2PO2 - chains A and B; structure by X-ray diffraction, 2.41 A resolution.

== Chain A ==
Name: Probable exosome complex exonuclease 1
From: Pyrococcus abyssi
Notes: EC 3.1.13.-
UniProt: Q9V119 (ECX1_PYRAB); residues 1-249 here = UniProt positions 1-249
Amino-acid sequence (249 residues; numbered 1 to 249; the number before each row is that of its first residue):
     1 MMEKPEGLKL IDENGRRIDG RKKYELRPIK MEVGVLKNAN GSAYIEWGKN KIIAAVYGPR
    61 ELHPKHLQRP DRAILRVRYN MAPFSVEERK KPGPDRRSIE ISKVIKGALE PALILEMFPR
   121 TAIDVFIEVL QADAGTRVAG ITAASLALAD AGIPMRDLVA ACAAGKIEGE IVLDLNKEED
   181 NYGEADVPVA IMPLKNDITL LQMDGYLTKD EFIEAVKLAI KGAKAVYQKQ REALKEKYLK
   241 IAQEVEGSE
Not modelled in the structure: 1-8, 245-249
Small-molecule neighbours: CDP (cytidine-5'-diphosphate): Tyr79, Val86, Glu87, Lys90, Arg97, Ile101, Ala132, Asp133, Ala134, Gly135, Thr136, Arg137, Lys177, Asp180, Asn181, Asp186
UniProt features mapped onto this chain:
  - mutagenesis: Arg89 (R89E: Does not affect ring assembly, but abolishes RNA degradation; when associated with E-91), Lys91 (K91E: Does not affect ring assembly, but abolishes RNA degradation; when associated with E-89), Arg137 (R137A: Decrease in activity), Asp186 (D186A: Abolishes RNA degradation), Asp204 (D204A: Decrease in activity)

== Chain B ==
Name: Probable exosome complex exonuclease 2
From: Pyrococcus abyssi
Notes: EC 3.1.13.-
UniProt: Q9V118 (ECX2_PYRAB); residue numbers follow UniProt; this construct covers 1-274
Amino-acid sequence (277 residues; row label = number of the first residue in the row; numbers below 1 keep their minus sign (Gly-2 is residue -2)):
    -2 GSHMSDNEIV AGIMRDHIIN LLKEGKRIDD RGFEDYRPIE IEVGVIEKAE GSALVKLGST
    58 QVLVGIKTSL GEPFPDTPNM GVMTTNVELV PLASPTFEPG PPDERAIELA RVIDRGIRES
   118 KALNLEKMVI VPGKIVRVVF IDVHVLDHDG NLMDAIGIAA IAALLNARVP KVRYNEETGE
   178 VETLDETEPL PVEKIPVPVT FAKIGNILVV DPSLDEELVM DGKITITTDE TGHISAVQKS
   238 EGGAFKLEEV MYAVETAFKK AEEIRKLILE AVEKAKQ
Not modelled in the structure: -2 to 7
Differences from the reference sequence: expression tag (-2 to 0)
UniProt features mapped onto this chain:
  - mutagenesis: Lys45 (K45A: Does not affect ring assembly, but decreases RNA degradation)

== How chain A and chain B interact ==
Pairs across the interface - 54 pairs, chain A then chain B:
  Val35(A) with Gln58(B)
  Leu36(A) with Leu89(B), hydrophobic; Leu143(B); Asp144(B)
  Lys37(A) with Ser56(B); Asp144(B), hydrogen bond (backbone-side chain); Asp146(B), salt bridge
  Asn38(A) with Ala90(B), hydrogen bond (side chain-backbone); Pro92(B); Asp144(B), hydrogen bond; His145(B), hydrogen bond (side chain-backbone)
  Lys51(A) with Val42(B), hydrogen bond (side chain-backbone); Ile43(B); Glu44(B), salt bridge
  Ile53(A) with Leu89(B), hydrophobic
  Ala55(A) with Leu89(B), hydrophobic
  Tyr57(A) with Leu89(B), hydrogen bond (side chain-backbone); Ala90(B); Ser91(B), hydrogen bond (side chain-backbone); Pro92(B)
  Arg60(A) with Pro92(B)
  Arg78(A) with Pro88(B); Pro96(B)
  Asn80(A) with His141(B)
  Ala82(A) with His141(B)
  Pro83(A) with Lys64(B); Asp139(B)
  Phe84(A) with Ile43(B); Leu60(B), hydrophobic; Gly62(B); Lys64(B), hydrogen bond (backbone-side chain); Asp139(B); His141(B)
  Val86(A) with Lys64(B), hydrogen bond (backbone-side chain)
  Glu87(A) with Lys64(B)
  Arg89(A) with Lys64(B); Phe137(B); Asp139(B), salt bridge
  Pro92(A) with Asn83(B); Glu85(B)
  Phe126(A) with Pro88(B), hydrophobic; Leu89(B), hydrophobic
  Glu128(A) with Val87(B); Leu89(B); His141(B), salt bridge
  Leu130(A) with Ile43(B); Leu60(B), hydrophobic; His141(B); Leu143(B), hydrophobic
  Gln131(A) with Ile43(B); Glu44(B); Lys45(B)
  Ala132(A) with Lys45(B), hydrogen bond (backbone-side chain)
  Asp133(A) with Lys45(B), salt bridge
Other interface residues (no listed pair), chain A (28 interface residues in all): Lys49, Ala54, Ser85, Lys177
Other interface residues (no listed pair), chain B (28 interface residues in all): Ala46, Val61, Leu211

== In short ==
The chain A/chain B interface involves 28 residues from each chain, with 10 hydrogen bonds and 5 salt bridges.
Among the polar pairs are Lys37(A)-Asp146(B), Lys51(A)-Glu44(B) and Arg89(A)-Asp139(B). Chain A binds CDP.
Here chain A is Probable exosome complex exonuclease 1 and chain B is Probable exosome complex exonuclease 2,
both from Pyrococcus abyssi. Entry 2PO2 (Crystal structure of the P. abyssi exosome RNase PH ring complexed
with CDP) was determined by X-ray diffraction (same publication as 2PNZ, 2PO0 and 2PO1).
